PDB entry 6ES2 | X-ray diffraction, 2.95 A resolution | chains K and D of the 3 polymer chains in the assembly

[Chain K]
Name: Homeobox protein CDX-2
Organism: Homo sapiens
Reference sequence: Q99626 (CDX2_HUMAN); residue numbers follow UniProt; this construct covers 186-256
Chain sequence (71 residues; each row starts with the number of its first residue):
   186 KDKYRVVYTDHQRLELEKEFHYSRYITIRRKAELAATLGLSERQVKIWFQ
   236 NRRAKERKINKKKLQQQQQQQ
Disordered / not traced: 186
From the paper describing this entry:
  - binding site for the 18-nt DNA strand: Arg228

[Chain D]
Molecule: 18-nt DNA strand
Sequence (18 nucleotides; row label = number of the first residue in the row):
    19 GGAGGCAATAAAACACAA

[Interface between chain K and chain D]
Contacting residue pairs - 15 pairs, chain K then chain D:
  Tyr189(K) with DA28(D), hydrogen bond to the base; DA29(D), hydrogen bond to the sugar; DA30(D), sugar contact
  Arg190(K) with DA30(D), hydrogen bond to the base; DA31(D), sugar contact
  Tyr210(K) with DG23(D), phosphate contact; DC24(D), phosphate contact
  Ile213(K) with DG22(D), phosphate contact
  Lys216(K) with DG22(D), salt bridge to the phosphate
  Gln235(K) with DG23(D), base contact; DC24(D), base contact
  Arg238(K) with DG23(D), salt bridge to the phosphate; DC24(D), salt bridge to the phosphate
  Arg242(K) with DC24(D), salt bridge to the phosphate; DA25(D), salt bridge to the phosphate
Interface residues without a listed pair, chain K (10 interface residues in all): Val192, Lys231
Interface residues without a listed pair, chain D (9 interface residues in all): DC32

[Overview]
10 residues of chain K face 9 of chain D across their interface, with 3 hydrogen bonds and 5 salt bridges.
Polar contacts include Tyr189(K)-DA28(D), Arg190(K)-DA30(D) and Tyr189(K)-DA29(D). The paper reports a binding
site for the 18-nt DNA strand at Arg228(K).
Here chain K is Homeobox protein CDX-2 (Homo sapiens) and chain D is an 18-nt DNA strand. Entry 6ES2
(Structure of CDX2-DNA(CAA)) was determined by X-ray diffraction (same publication as 6ES3).
